Entry 3HOR (X-ray diffraction, 2.70 A resolution); this record covers chain A.

# Chain A
Molecule: Filamin-A
Source organism: Homo sapiens
Notes: fragment: Actin-binding domain
UniProt: P21333 (FLNA_HUMAN); residue numbers follow UniProt; this construct covers 2-269
Sequence (272 residues; row label = number of the first residue in the row; numbers below 1 keep their minus sign (Gly-2 is residue -2)):
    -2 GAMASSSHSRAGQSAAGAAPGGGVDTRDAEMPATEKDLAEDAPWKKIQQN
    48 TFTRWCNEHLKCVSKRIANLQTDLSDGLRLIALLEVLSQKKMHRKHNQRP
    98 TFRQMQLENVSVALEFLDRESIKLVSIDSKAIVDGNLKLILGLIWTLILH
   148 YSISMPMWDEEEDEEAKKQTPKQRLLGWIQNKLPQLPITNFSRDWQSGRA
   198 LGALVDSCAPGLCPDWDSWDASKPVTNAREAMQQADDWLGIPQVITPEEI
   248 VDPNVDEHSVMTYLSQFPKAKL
Not modelled in the structure: -2 to 42, 154-165, 265-269
Construct notes: expression tag (-2 to 1)
Swiss-Prot annotation at these positions:
  - modified residue: Ser2 (N-acetylserine), Ser11 (Phosphoserine)
  - cross-link (Glycyl lysine isopeptide (Lys-Gly)): Lys42 (interchain with G-Cter in ubiquitin), Lys43 (interchain with G-Cter in ubiquitin), Lys135 (interchain with G-Cter in ubiquitin)
  - natural variant: Ala39 (A39G: In PVNH1), Glu82 (E82V: In PVNH1), Met102 (M102V: In PVNH1), Ala128 (A128V: In PVNH1), Ser149 (S149F: In PVNH1), Gln170 (Q170P: In OPD2), Leu172 (L172F: In OPD1), Asn187 (N187S: In OPD2; uncertain significance), Arg196 (R196G: In OPD2; R196W: In OPD1), Ala200 (A200S: In OPD2), Asp203 (D203Y: In OPD1), Pro207 (P207L: In OPD1), 3 further natural variant entries in UniProt
  - mutagenesis: Lys42 (K42R: Abrogates ASB2alpha-mediated degradation without altering ASB2alpha binding; when associated with R-43 and R-135), Lys43 (K43R: Abrogates ASB2alpha-mediated degradation without altering ASB2alpha binding; when associated with R-42 and R-135), Lys135 (K135R: Abrogates ASB2alpha-mediated degradation without altering ASB2alpha binding; when associated with R-42 and R-43)

# Summary
From UniProt: 3 mutagenesis sites.
Chain A is Filamin-A (Homo sapiens); the structure, Structure of the actin-binding domain of human filamin A
(reduced), was determined by X-ray diffraction (same publication as 3HOC and 3HOP).
